Entry 7YAJ (electron microscopy, 3.16 A resolution); this record covers chains A and C.

== Chain A ==
Molecule: Calcium-transporting ATPase type 2C member 1
Source organism: Homo sapiens
Notes: EC 7.2.2.10
Reference sequence: P98194 (AT2C1_HUMAN); numbering as in UniProt (aligned over 1-919)
Chain sequence (947 residues; each row starts with the number of its first residue; numbers below 1 keep their minus sign (Met-27 is residue -27)):
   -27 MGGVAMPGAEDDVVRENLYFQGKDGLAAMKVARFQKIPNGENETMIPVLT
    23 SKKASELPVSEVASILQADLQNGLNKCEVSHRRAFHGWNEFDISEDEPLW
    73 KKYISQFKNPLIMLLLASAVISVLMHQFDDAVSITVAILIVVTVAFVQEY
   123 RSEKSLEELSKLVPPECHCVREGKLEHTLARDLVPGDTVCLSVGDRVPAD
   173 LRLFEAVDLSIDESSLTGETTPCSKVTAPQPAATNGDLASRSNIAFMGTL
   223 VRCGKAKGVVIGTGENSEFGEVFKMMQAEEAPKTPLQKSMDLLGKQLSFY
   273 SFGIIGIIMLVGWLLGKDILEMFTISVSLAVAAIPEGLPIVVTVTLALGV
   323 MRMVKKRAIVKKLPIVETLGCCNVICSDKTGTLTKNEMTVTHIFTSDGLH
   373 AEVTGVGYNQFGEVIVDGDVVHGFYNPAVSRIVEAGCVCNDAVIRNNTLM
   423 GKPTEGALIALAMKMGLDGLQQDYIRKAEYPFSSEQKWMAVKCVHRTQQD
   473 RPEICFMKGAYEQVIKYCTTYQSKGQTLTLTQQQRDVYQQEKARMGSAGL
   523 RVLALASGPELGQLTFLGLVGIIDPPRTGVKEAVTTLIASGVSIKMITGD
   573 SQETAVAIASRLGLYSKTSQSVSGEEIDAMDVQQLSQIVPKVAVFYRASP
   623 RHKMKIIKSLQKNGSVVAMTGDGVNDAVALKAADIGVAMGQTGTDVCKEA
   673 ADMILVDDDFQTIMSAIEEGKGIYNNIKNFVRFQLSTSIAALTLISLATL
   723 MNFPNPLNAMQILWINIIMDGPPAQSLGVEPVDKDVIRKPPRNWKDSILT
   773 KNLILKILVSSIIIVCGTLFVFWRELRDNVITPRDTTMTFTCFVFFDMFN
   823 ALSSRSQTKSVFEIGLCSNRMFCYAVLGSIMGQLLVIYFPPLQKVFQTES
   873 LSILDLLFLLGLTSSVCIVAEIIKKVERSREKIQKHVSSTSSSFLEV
Unresolved in the structure: -27 to 22, 67-68, 205-210, 905-919
Sequence notes: initiating methionine (-27); expression tag (-26 to 0)
Metal / ion sites: Mn2+: Val303, Ala304, Ile306, Asn738, Asp742
Small-molecule neighbours: AMP-PCP (ACP; phosphomethylphosphonic acid adenylate ester): Asp350, Lys351, Thr352, Lys424, Thr426, Glu427, Phe454, Ser456, Lys459, Met461, Lys480, Gly481, Ala482, Arg523, Val524, Leu525, Thr570, Gly571, Asp572, Arg619, Ala620, Lys625
Swiss-Prot annotation at these positions:
  - active site: Asp350 (4-aspartylphosphate intermediate)
  - binding site (Ca(2+)): Val303, Ala304, Ile306, Glu308, Asn738, Asp742
  - binding site (Mg(2+)): Asp644, Asp648
  - natural variant: Pro201 (P201L: In HHD), Gly220 (G220E: In HHD), Ala304 (A304T: In HHD), Gly309 (G309C: In HHD; G309V: In HHD), Leu318 (L318P: In HHD), Leu341 (L341P: In HHD), Cys344 (C344Y: In HHD), Cys411 (C411R: In HHD), Cys490 (C490F: In HHD), Thr570 (T570I: In HHD), Ile580 (I580V: In HHD), Leu584 (L584P: In HHD), 9 further natural variant entries in UniProt
  - mutagenesis: Gln39 (Q39C: Decreases calcium-dependent autophosphorylation), Asp41 (D41A: Decreases calcium-dependent autophosphorylation and the ATPase activity; when associated with A-50), Glu50 (E50A: Decreases calcium-dependent autophosphorylation and the ATPase activity; when associated with A-41; E50S: Decreases calcium-dependent autophosphorylation), Asp350 (D350A: Impairs pump activity), Gln747 (Q747A: Increases manganese transporter activity)
From the paper describing this entry:
  - Mn2+ coordination: Val303, Ala304, Ile306, Asn738, Asp742
  - conformationally variable residues (helix shift, side-chain flip): Glu308, Asp742
  - catalytic residues: Asp350 (proposed by the authors, not directly observed)
  - disease-associated variants - D742Y: abolished binding to Ca2+ (citing earlier work)
  - disease-associated variants - G309C, D742Y: abolished binding to Mn2+ (citing earlier work)
  - disease-associated variants - G309C: unchanged binding to Ca2+ (citing earlier work)
  - post-translational modification sites: Lys496 (citing earlier work)

== Chain C ==
Molecule: Nanobody head piece of megabody
Source organism: Vicugna pacos
Notes: antibody fragment or engineered binder
Chain sequence (128 residues; each row starts with the number of its first residue):
    34 QVQLQESGGGLVQAGGSLRLSCAASGSIFGADWMGWYRQAPGKEREFVAG
    84 IGHGASTYYADSVKGRFTISRDNAKNTVYLQMNSLKPEDTAVYYCAVQYT
   134 QGWSGQYRSYDSLLYWGQGTQVTVSSGS
Unresolved in the structure: 135-139
Disulfides: Cys55-Cys128

== Chain A / chain C interface ==
Residue-residue contacts (42):
  Glu359(A) - Arg78(C)  salt bridge
  His364(A) - Gln134(C)
  His364(A) - Tyr143(C)
  His372(A) - Gln134(C)
  His372(A) - Tyr140(C)
  Glu374(A) - Asp65(C)
  Glu374(A) - Thr133(C)  hydrogen bond
  Glu374(A) - Gln134(C)
  Thr376(A) - Asp65(C)  hydrogen bond
  Thr376(A) - Trp66(C)
  Thr376(A) - Gln131(C)
  Gly377(A) - Tyr70(C)
  Val378(A) - Tyr70(C)
  Val378(A) - Arg78(C)
  Val378(A) - Trp149(C)  hydrophobic
  Asn381(A) - Glu79(C)
  Asn381(A) - Phe80(C)
  Gln382(A) - Asp94(C)
  Phe383(A) - Phe80(C)  hydrophobic
  Phe383(A) - Tyr91(C)  hydrophobic
  Phe383(A) - Asp94(C)
  Gly384(A) - Tyr91(C)
  Glu385(A) - Trp66(C)
  Glu385(A) - Gly85(C)
  Glu385(A) - His86(C)
  Glu385(A) - Gly87(C)  hydrogen bond (side chain-backbone)
  Glu385(A) - Ser89(C)  hydrogen bond
  Ile387(A) - His86(C)
  Gly390(A) - His86(C)  hydrogen bond (backbone-side chain)
  Asp391(A) - His86(C)
  Val392(A) - His86(C)
  Val392(A) - Gly87(C)
  Asn419(A) - Glu77(C)
  Asn419(A) - Glu79(C)  hydrogen bond
  Thr420(A) - Glu77(C)
  Glu513(A) - Tyr140(C)  hydrogen bond
  Glu513(A) - Tyr143(C)  hydrogen bond
  Arg516(A) - Tyr143(C)
  Met517(A) - Tyr143(C)  hydrophobic
  Ala520(A) - Tyr143(C)
  Ile545(A) - Ser145(C)
  Pro547(A) - Arg78(C)
Other interface residues (no listed pair), chain A (27 interface residues in all): Asn418, Lys436, Leu522
Other interface residues (no listed pair), chain C (25 interface residues in all): Tyr92, Ala93, Tyr132, Asp144, Leu147

== Overview ==
Chain A and chain C form an interface of 27 and 25 residues respectively; the contacts include 8 hydrogen
bonds and 1 salt bridge. Polar pairs include Glu359(A)-Arg78(C), Glu374(A)-Thr133(C) and Thr376(A)-Asp65(C).
Ligands of chain A: AMP-PCP. The paper reports the catalytic residue Asp350(A); G309C and D742Y of chain A
abolish binding to Mn2+.
Chain A is Calcium-transporting ATPase type 2C member 1 (Homo sapiens) and chain C is Nanobody head piece of
megabody (Vicugna pacos); the structure, CryoEM structure of SPCA1a in E1-Mn-AMPPCP state subclass 1, was
determined by electron microscopy, deposited together with 7YAG, 7YAH, 7YAI and 7YAM.
